PDB entry 8VZ9 | X-ray diffraction, 3.40 A resolution | chains A and D of the 4 polymer chains in the assembly

# Chain A
Protein: Major histocompatibility complex class I-related gene protein
Organism: Mus musculus
UniProtKB: Q8HWB0 (HMR1_MOUSE); residues 0-270 here correspond to UniProt positions 18-288 (UniProt number = residue number + 18)
Amino-acid sequence (271 residues; each row starts with the number of its first residue; numbering starts at 0):
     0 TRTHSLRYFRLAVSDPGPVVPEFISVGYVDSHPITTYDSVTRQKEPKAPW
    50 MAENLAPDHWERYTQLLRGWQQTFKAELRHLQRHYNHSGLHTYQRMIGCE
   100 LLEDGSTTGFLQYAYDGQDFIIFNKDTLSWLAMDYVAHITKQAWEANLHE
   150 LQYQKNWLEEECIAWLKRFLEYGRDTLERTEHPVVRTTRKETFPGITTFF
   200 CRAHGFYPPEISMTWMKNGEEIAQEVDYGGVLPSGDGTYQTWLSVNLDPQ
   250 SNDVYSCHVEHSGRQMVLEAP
Disordered / not traced: 0, 193-195, 251-252
Cystine bridges: Cys98-Cys161, Cys200-Cys256
Glycans and other covalent adducts: compound 2LJ linked to Lys43
Differences from the reference sequence: conflict Ser261 (Cys279 in Q8HWB0)
Residues lining bound ligands: 2LJ (1-deoxy-1-({2,6-dioxo-5-[(E)-propylideneamino]-1,2,3,6-tetrahydropyrimidin-4-yl}amino)-D-ribitol): Tyr7, Phe8, Arg9, Ser24, Thr34, His58, Tyr62, Leu66, Trp69, Arg94, Ile96, Tyr152, Gln153, Trp156
Curated features (UniProtKB/Swiss-Prot):
  - binding site (8-(9H-purin-6-yl)-2-oxa-8-azabicyclo[3.3.1]nona-3,6-diene-4,6-dicarbaldehyde): Tyr7, Arg9, Lys43, His58, Arg94
  - binding site (5-(2-oxoethylideneamino)-6-(D-ribitylamino)uracil): Arg9, Ser24, Lys43, Arg94, Tyr152, Gln153
  - binding site (5-(2-oxopropylideneamino)-6-(D-ribitylamino)uracil): Arg9, Ser24, Lys43, Arg94, Tyr152, Gln153
  - binding site (7-hydroxy-6-methyl-8-(1-D-ribityl)lumazine): Arg9, Ser24, Lys43, Arg94, Tyr152, Gln153
  - binding site (2-amino-4-oxopteridine-6-carbaldehyde): Lys43
  - binding site (pyridoxal): Lys43
  - glycosylation: Asn85 (N-linked (GlcNAc...) asparagine)
What the authors report for this chain:
  - binding site for 2LJ: Arg9, Lys43, Arg94, Tyr152, Gln153

# Chain D
Protein: Mouse MAIT MBV13-2A b-chain
Organism: Mus musculus
Amino-acid sequence (246 residues; row label = number of the first residue in the row; numbering starts at 0):
     0 MEAAVTQSPRNKVAVTGGKVTLSCNQTNNHNNMYWYRQDTGHGLRLIHYS
    50 YGAGSTEKGDIPDGYKASRPSQENFSLILELATPSQTSVYFCASGDAKLG
   100 VGAETLYFGSGTRLTVLEDLNKVFPPEVAVFEPSEAEISHTQKATLVCLA
   150 TGFFPDHVELSWWVNGKEVHSGVCTDPQPLKEQPALNDSYALSSRLRVSA
   200 TFWQNPRNHFRCQVQFYGLSENDEWTQDRAKPVTQIVSAEAWGRAD
Disordered / not traced: 0-2, 228, 244-245
Cystine bridges: Cys23-Cys91, Cys147-Cys211

# Chain A / chain D interface
Residue-residue contacts (12; chain A residue first):
  Arg41(A) with Ser54(D)
  Arg61(A) with Tyr48(D); Tyr50(D), hydrogen bond
  Gln64(A) with Tyr48(D), hydrogen bond; Glu56(D), hydrogen bond
  Leu65(A) with Tyr50(D)
  Arg67(A) with Glu56(D), salt bridge
  Thr72(A) with Ala96(D)
  His148(A) with Ala102(D)
  Glu149(A) with Leu98(D); Gly99(D), hydrogen bond (side chain-backbone); Ala102(D)
Interface residues without a listed pair, chain A (12 interface residues in all): Gly68, Trp69, Asn146, Tyr152
Interface residues without a listed pair, chain D (11 interface residues in all): Lys97, Val100, Gly101
The authors on this interface:
  - specific contacts: Tyr48(D)-Arg61(A), Tyr48(D)-Gln64(A) (hydrogen bond), Tyr50(D)-Arg61(A) (hydrogen bond), Tyr50(D)-Leu65(A) (hydrophobic contact), Ser54(D)-Arg41(A), Glu56(D)-Arg67(A) (salt bridge), Glu56(D)-Gln64(A) (hydrogen bond)
  - interface residues, chain A: Thr72(A), His148(A), Glu149(A)
  - interface residues, chain D: Ala96(D), Leu98(D), Gly99(D)

# In short
12 residues of chain A face 11 of chain D across their interface, with 4 hydrogen bonds and 1 salt bridge.
Polar contacts include Arg67(A)-Glu56(D), Arg61(A)-Tyr50(D) and Gln64(A)-Tyr48(D). The authors report contacts
between Tyr48(D) and Arg61(A) and Ser54(D) and Arg41(A); hydrogen bonds between Tyr48(D) and Gln64(A),
Tyr50(D) and Arg61(A) and Glu56(D) and Gln64(A); a hydrophobic contact between Tyr50(D) and Leu65(A). The
paper reports a binding site for 2LJ at Arg9(A), Lys43(A) and Arg94(A) among others; interface residues
Thr72(A), His148(A) and Ala96(D) among others.
Here chain A is Major histocompatibility complex class I-related gene protein and chain D is Mouse MAIT
MBV13-2A b-chain, both from Mus musculus. Entry 8VZ9 (Crystal structure of mouse MAIT M2A TCR-MR1-5-OP-RU
complex) was determined by X-ray diffraction together with 8VZ8 from the same study.
